Entry 5TWP (X-ray diffraction, 2.00 A resolution); this record covers chains A and P of the 4 polymer chains in the assembly.

# Chain A
Protein: DNA-directed DNA/RNA polymerase mu
Source organism: Homo sapiens
Notes: EC 2.7.7.7
UniProt: Q9NP87 (DPOLM_HUMAN); numbering as in UniProt; present here: 134-397, 410-494
Sequence (354 residues; row label = number of the first residue in the row; note: 12 numbers in that range are skipped by the numbering (no residue carries them; nothing is unmodelled there)):
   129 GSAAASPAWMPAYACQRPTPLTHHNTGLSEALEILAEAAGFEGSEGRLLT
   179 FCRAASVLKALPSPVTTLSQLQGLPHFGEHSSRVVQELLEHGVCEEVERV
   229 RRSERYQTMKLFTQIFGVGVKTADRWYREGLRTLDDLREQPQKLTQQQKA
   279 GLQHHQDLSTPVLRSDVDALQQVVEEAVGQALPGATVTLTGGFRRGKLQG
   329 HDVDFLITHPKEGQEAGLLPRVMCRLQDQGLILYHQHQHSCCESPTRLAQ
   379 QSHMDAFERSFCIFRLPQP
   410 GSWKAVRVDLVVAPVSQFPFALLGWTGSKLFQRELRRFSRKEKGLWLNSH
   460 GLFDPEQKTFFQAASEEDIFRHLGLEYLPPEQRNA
Disordered / not traced: 129-137, 365-384
Sequence notes: expression tag (129-133); linker (410)
Ion coordination: Na+: Thr241, Ile243, Val246 (shared with DT3(P) of chain P); Mg2+ site 1: Asp330, Asp332, Asp418 (together with 2KH) (shared with DA4(P) of chain P); Mg2+ site 2: Asp330, Asp332 (together with 2KH)
Ligand contacts: 2KH (5'-O-[(S)-hydroxy{[(S)-hydroxy(phosphonooxy)phosphoryl]amino}phosphoryl]uridine): Gly319, Gly320, Arg323, Lys325, Gln327, Gly328, His329, Asp330, Asp332, Asp418, Gly433, Trp434, Thr435, Gly436, Ser437, Lys438, Gln441
Swiss-Prot annotation at these positions:
  - region: Arg323 to Asp332 (Involved in ssDNA binding)
  - binding site (Mg(2+)): Asp330, Asp332, Asp418
  - site: Gly433 (Responsible for the low discrimination between dNTP and rNTP)
From the paper describing this entry:
  - conformationally variable residues (side-chain flip): Val420, Gly433, Trp434
  - binding site for the 4-nt DNA strand (chain P): Trp434 (proposed by the authors, not directly observed)
  - binding site for 2KH: His329, Gly433, Gly436
  - mutagenesis - H329A (27-fold), W434A (23-fold), W434H (8.8-fold): decreased catalytic activity
  - mutagenesis - G433A (Kd 29 uM): unchanged binding to UTP
  - mutagenesis - G433A, G433S: unchanged catalytic activity
  - mutagenesis - W434A (Kd 79.1 uM), W434H (Kd 61.1 uM): decreased binding to UTP

# Chain P
Molecule: 4-nt DNA strand
Sequence (4 nucleotides; numbered 1 to 4; the number before each row is that of its first residue):
     1 CGTA
Ion coordination: Na+: DT3 (shared with Thr241(A), Ile243(A), Val246(A) of chain A); Mg2+: DA4 (together with 2KH) (shared with Asp330(A), Asp332(A), Asp418(A) of chain A)

# Chain A / chain P interface
Contacting residue pairs (21):
  Ile243(A) - DT3(P)  phosphate contact
  Phe244(A) - DT3(P)  sugar contact
  Gly245(A) - DG2(P)  phosphate contact
  Gly245(A) - DT3(P)  hydrogen bond to the phosphate
  Val246(A) - DG2(P)  hydrogen bond to the phosphate
  Val246(A) - DT3(P)  hydrogen bond to the phosphate
  Gly247(A) - DG2(P)  hydrogen bond to the phosphate
  Gly247(A) - DT3(P)  phosphate contact
  Lys249(A) - DC1(P)  phosphate contact
  Lys249(A) - DG2(P)  phosphate contact
  Thr250(A) - DC1(P)  hydrogen bond to the phosphate
  Thr250(A) - DG2(P)  hydrogen bond to the phosphate
  Gln275(A) - DG2(P)  sugar contact
  His329(A) - DA4(P)  salt bridge to the phosphate
  Asp332(A) - DA4(P)  phosphate contact
  Phe389(A) - DT3(P)  sugar contact
  Phe389(A) - DA4(P)  sugar contact
  Arg416(A) - DT3(P)  phosphate contact
  Arg416(A) - DA4(P)  salt bridge to the phosphate
  Asp418(A) - DA4(P)  phosphate contact
  Trp434(A) - DA4(P)  phosphate contact
Other interface residues (no listed pair), chain A (17 interface residues in all): Val248, Asp330, Arg387

# In short
17 residues of chain A and 4 residues of chain P are in contact; the contacts include 6 hydrogen bonds and 2
salt bridges. Polar contacts include Gly245(A)-DT3(P), Val246(A)-DG2(P) and Val246(A)-DT3(P). The paper
reports a binding site for 2KH at His329(A), Gly433(A) and Gly436(A); H329A, W434A and W434H of chain A reduce
catalytic activity; 5 substitutions were tested in all.
Chain A is DNA-directed DNA/RNA polymerase mu (Homo sapiens) and chain P is a 4-nt DNA strand; the structure,
Pre-catalytic ternary complex of human Polymerase Mu with incoming nonhydrolyzable UMPNPP, was determined by
X-ray diffraction together with 5TWQ, 5TWR, 5TWS, 5VZ7, 5VZ8, 5VZ9 and 9 further entries from the same study.
